Entry 8GMP (electron microscopy, 2.80 A resolution); this record covers chains C and A of the 8 polymer chains in the assembly.

Chain C (and A):
Molecule: Calcium homeostasis modulator protein 1
Organism: Homo sapiens
Notes: chain A of this document is another copy of the same molecule, construct and numbering; everything in this record applies to it too
UniProtKB: Q8IU99 (CAHM1_HUMAN); residue numbers follow UniProt; this construct covers 1-303
Sequence (314 residues; each row starts with the number of its first residue):
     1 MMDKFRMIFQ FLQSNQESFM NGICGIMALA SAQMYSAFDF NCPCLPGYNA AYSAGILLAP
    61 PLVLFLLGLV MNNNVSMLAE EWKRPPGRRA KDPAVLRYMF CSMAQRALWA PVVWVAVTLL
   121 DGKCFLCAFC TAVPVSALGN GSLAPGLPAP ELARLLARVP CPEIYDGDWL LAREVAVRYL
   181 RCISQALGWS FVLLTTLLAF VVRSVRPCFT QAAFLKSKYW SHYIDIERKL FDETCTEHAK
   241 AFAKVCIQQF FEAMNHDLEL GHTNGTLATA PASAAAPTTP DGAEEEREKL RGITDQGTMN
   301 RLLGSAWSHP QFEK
Not modelled in the structure: 1-24, 80-88, 140-146, 257-314
Disulfide bonds: Cys42-Cys127, Cys44-Cys161
Differences from the reference sequence: conflict Pro86 (Leu in Q8IU99), Asn264 (His in Q8IU99); engineered mutation Trp109 (Ile in Q8IU99); expression tag (304-314)
Swiss-Prot annotation at these positions:
  - region: Gln10 to Ala37 (Central pore), Val63 to Val70 (Phospholipid-binding), Gln105 to Leu108, Ala110 to Val117 (Phospholipid-binding), Val192 to Val202 (Phospholipid-binding)
  - site: Asn74 (Not glycosylated)
  - lipidation (S-palmitoyl cysteine): Cys101, Cys208
  - glycosylation: Asn140 (N-linked (GlcNAc...) asparagine)
  - mutagenesis: Gln10 (Q10R: Decreases channel conductance. Decreases the inhibition of channel activity by ruthenium red), Gln13 (Q13R: Decreases channel conductance. Decreases the inhibition of channel activity by ruthenium red), Gln16 (Q16R: Markedly decreases channel conductance and confers resistance to inhibition by ruthenium red), Leu67 (L67W: Decreases channel expression at the plasma membrane), Asn72 (N72G: Significant inhibition on the control of cytosolic Ca(2+) levels. Does not affect ion channel activity), Asn74 (N74A: Has no effect on glycosylation), Val112 (V112W: Decreases channel expression at the plasma membrane. Does not affect channel conductance), Trp114 (W114A: Impairs the ability to activate the ERK1 and ERK2 cascade), Ala116 (A116W: Decreases channel expression at the plasma membrane. Does not affect channel conductance), Asp121 (D121C: Impaired ion channel activity in response to change in extracellular Ca(2+) concentration; D121E: No effect), Asn140 (N140A: Prevents glycosylation and impairs ability to activate the ERK1 and ERK2 cascade), Glu163 (E163A: No effect), 4 further mutagenesis entries in UniProt
What the authors report for this chain:
  - disease-associated variants - P86L, R154H (citing earlier work)
  - mutagenesis - A199W: increased expression
  - mutagenesis - L67W, V112W, A116W, T196W: decreased expression
  - mutagenesis - V192W: abolished expression

How chain C and chain A interact:
Residue-residue contacts (45):
  Phe38(C) - Gln185(A)
  Phe38(C) - Trp189(A)
  Asp39(C) - Gln185(A)
  Asn41(C) - Cys182(A)
  Asn41(C) - Gln185(A)
  Cys42(C) - Arg178(A)  hydrogen bond (backbone-side chain)
  Pro43(C) - Arg178(A)
  Pro43(C) - Cys182(A)  hydrophobic
  Cys44(C) - Arg178(A)
  Leu45(C) - Tyr179(A)  hydrophobic
  Tyr52(C) - Gln185(A)  hydrogen bond
  Ile56(C) - Trp189(A)
  Pro60(C) - Trp189(A)  hydrophobic
  Leu62(C) - Leu193(A)  hydrophobic
  Val63(C) - Leu193(A)  hydrophobic
  Leu66(C) - Leu197(A)  hydrophobic
  Leu67(C) - Thr196(A)
  Val70(C) - Phe200(A)  hydrophobic
  Val70(C) - Arg203(A)  hydrogen bond (backbone-side chain)
  Val75(C) - Phe200(A)  hydrophobic
  Val75(C) - Arg203(A)
  Ser76(C) - Arg203(A)
  Ser76(C) - Arg206(A)
  Ala79(C) - Ser204(A)
  Cys161(C) - Arg178(A)  hydrogen bond
  Glu163(C) - Glu174(A)
  Glu163(C) - Arg178(A)  salt bridge
  Ile164(C) - Arg178(A)
  Phe231(C) - Leu215(A)  hydrophobic
  Phe231(C) - Lys218(A)
  Asp232(C) - Lys218(A)  salt bridge
  Cys235(C) - Tyr219(A)
  Thr236(C) - His222(A)
  His238(C) - Tyr219(A)
  Ala239(C) - Tyr219(A)  hydrophobic
  Ala239(C) - Tyr223(A)  hydrophobic
  Lys240(C) - Ile226(A)
  Ala243(C) - Leu230(A)  hydrophobic
  Lys244(C) - Leu230(A)
  Cys246(C) - Tyr223(A)
  Cys246(C) - Glu227(A)  hydrogen bond
  Ile247(C) - Leu230(A)
  Ile247(C) - Phe231(A)
  Phe251(C) - His238(A)
  Met254(C) - Phe231(A)  hydrophobic
Other interface residues (no listed pair), chain C (41 interface residues in all): Met34, Tyr48, Leu69, Asn73, Arg154, Arg228, Phe242
Other interface residues (no listed pair), chain A (31 interface residues in all): Leu120, Leu138, Val175, Arg181, Val192, Ala199, Thr234, Cys235

Overview:
41 residues of chain C and 31 residues of chain A are in contact, with 5 hydrogen bonds and 2 salt bridges.
Among the polar pairs are Glu163(C)-Arg178(A), Asp232(C)-Lys218(A) and Cys42(C)-Arg178(A). From the paper:
L67W, V112W and A116W of chain C, among others, reduce expression; A199W of chain C increases expression; 6
substitutions were tested in all.
Both chains are Calcium homeostasis modulator protein 1 (Homo sapiens). Entry 8GMP (Cryo-EM structure of
octameric human CALHM1 with a I109W point mutation) was determined by electron microscopy (same publication as
8GMQ, 8GMR, 8S8Z and 8S90).
